Entry 6VVS (X-ray diffraction, 3.11 A resolution); this record covers chains F and P of the 11 polymer chains in the assembly.

# Chain F
Name: RNA polymerase sigma factor SigA
Source organism: Mycolicibacterium smegmatis (strain ATCC 700084 / mc(2)155)
UniProtKB: A0QW02 (A0QW02_MYCS2); residues 1-466 here = UniProt positions 1-466
Sequence (466 residues; row label = number of the first residue in the row):
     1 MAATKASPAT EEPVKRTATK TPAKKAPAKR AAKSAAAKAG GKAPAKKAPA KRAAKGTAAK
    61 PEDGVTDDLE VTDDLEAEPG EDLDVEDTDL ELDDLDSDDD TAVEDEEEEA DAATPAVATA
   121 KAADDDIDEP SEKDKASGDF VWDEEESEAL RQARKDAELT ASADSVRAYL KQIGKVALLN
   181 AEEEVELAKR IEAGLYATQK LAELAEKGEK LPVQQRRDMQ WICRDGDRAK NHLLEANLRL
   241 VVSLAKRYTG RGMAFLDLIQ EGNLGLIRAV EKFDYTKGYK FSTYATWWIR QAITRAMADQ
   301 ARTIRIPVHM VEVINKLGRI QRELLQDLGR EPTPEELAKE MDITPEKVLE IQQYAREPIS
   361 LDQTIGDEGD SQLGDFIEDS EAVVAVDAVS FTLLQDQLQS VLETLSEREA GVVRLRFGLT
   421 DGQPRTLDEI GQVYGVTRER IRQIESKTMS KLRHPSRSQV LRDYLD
Disordered / not traced: 1-161

# Chain P
Molecule: 26-nt DNA strand
Sequence (26 nucleotides; numbered 1 to 26; the number before each row is that of its first residue):
     1 AGCACAATTT AACACTTTTG TCAAGC

# Interface between chain F and chain P
Contacting residue pairs - 18 pairs, chain F then chain P:
  Gln291(F) - DA1(P)  base contact
  Arg295(F) - DG2(P)  hydrogen bond to the base
  Glu312(F) - DG2(P)  sugar contact
  Glu312(F) - DC3(P)  base contact
  Lys316(F) - DG2(P)  phosphate contact
  Arg319(F) - DA1(P)  hydrogen bond to the phosphate
  Arg319(F) - DG2(P)  salt bridge to the phosphate
  Arg416(F) - DG20(P)  salt bridge to the phosphate
  Thr426(F) - DT19(P)  phosphate contact
  Thr426(F) - DG20(P)  phosphate contact
  Leu427(F) - DG20(P)  hydrogen bond to the phosphate
  Arg438(F) - DT19(P)  base contact
  Arg438(F) - DG20(P)  hydrogen bond to the base
  Arg438(F) - DT21(P)  base contact
  Glu439(F) - DT21(P)  base contact
  Glu439(F) - DC22(P)  hydrogen bond to the base
  Arg442(F) - DT21(P)  sugar contact
  Arg442(F) - DC22(P)  salt bridge to the phosphate
Other interface residues (no listed pair), chain F (14 interface residues in all): Thr294, Asp428, Glu445
Other interface residues (no listed pair), chain P (8 interface residues in all): DA23

# Overview
Chain F and chain P form an interface of 14 and 8 residues respectively; the contacts include 5 hydrogen bonds
and 3 salt bridges. Polar contacts include Arg295(F)-DG2(P), Arg438(F)-DG20(P) and Glu439(F)-DC22(P).
Here chain F is RNA polymerase sigma factor SigA (Mycolicibacterium smegmatis (strain ATCC 700084 / mc(2)155))
and chain P is a 26-nt DNA strand. Entry 6VVS (Crystal structure of a Mycobacterium smegmatis RNA polymerase
transcription initiation complex with antibiotic Sorangicin) was determined by X-ray diffraction together with
6VVT, 6VVV, 6VVX, 6VVY, 6VVZ and 6VW0 from the same study.
